1RNW - chain A; structure by X-ray diffraction, 1.80 A resolution.

[Chain A]
Protein: Ribonuclease A
Source organism: Bos taurus
Notes: EC 3.1.27.5
UniProt: P61823 (RNAS1_BOVIN); residues 1-124 here correspond to UniProt positions 27-150 (UniProt number = residue number + 26)
Chain sequence (124 residues; each row starts with the number of its first residue):
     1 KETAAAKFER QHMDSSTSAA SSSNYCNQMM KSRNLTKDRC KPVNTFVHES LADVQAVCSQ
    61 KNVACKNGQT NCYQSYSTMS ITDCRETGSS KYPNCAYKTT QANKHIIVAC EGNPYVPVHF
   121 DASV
Cystine bridges: C26-C84, C40-C95, C58-C110, C65-C72

[In short]
Chain A is Ribonuclease A (Bos taurus); the structure, Recombinant ribonuclease A crystallized from 80%
ammonium sulphate, was determined by X-ray diffraction (same publication as 1RNZ, 1RNX, 1RNY, 1RNO and 1RNQ).
